1MMA - chain A; structure by X-ray diffraction, 2.10 A resolution.

[Chain A]
Name: Myosin
From: Dictyostelium discoideum
Notes: EC 3.6.1.32; fragment: motor domain; engineered mutation(s): Q760L, R761P, I762N
UniProtKB: P08799 (MYS2_DICDI); residues 1-759 here = UniProt positions 1-759
Amino-acid sequence (762 residues; numbered 1 to 762; the number before each row is that of its first residue):
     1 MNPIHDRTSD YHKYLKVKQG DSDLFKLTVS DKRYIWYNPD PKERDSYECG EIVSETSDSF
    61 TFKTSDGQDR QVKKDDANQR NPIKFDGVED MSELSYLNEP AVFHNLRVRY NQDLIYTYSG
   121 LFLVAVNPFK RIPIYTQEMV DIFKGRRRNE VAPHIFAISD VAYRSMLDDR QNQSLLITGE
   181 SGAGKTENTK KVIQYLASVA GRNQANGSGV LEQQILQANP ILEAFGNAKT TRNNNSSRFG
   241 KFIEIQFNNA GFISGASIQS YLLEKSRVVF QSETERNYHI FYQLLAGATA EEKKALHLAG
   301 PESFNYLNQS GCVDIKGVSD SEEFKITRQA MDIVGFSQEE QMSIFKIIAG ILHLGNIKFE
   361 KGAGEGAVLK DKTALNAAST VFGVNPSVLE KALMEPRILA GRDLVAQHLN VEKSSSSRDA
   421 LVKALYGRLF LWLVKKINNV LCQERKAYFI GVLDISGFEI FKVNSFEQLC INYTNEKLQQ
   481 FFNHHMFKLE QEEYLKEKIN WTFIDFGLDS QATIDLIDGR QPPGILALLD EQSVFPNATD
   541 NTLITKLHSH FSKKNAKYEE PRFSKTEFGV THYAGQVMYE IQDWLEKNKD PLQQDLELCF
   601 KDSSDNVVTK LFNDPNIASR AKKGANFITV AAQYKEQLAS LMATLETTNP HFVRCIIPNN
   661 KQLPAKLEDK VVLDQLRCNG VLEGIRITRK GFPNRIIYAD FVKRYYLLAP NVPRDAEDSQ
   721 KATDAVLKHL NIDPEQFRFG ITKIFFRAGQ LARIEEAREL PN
Not modelled in the structure: 1, 24-30, 205-208, 498-503, 622-625, 702-719, 760-762
Sequence notes: conflict Ser65 (Val in P08799), Cys312 (Tyr in P08799), Phe737 (Tyr in P08799)
Curated features (UniProtKB/Swiss-Prot):
  - region (Actin-binding): Leu638 to Asn660, Arg738 to Ala752
  - binding site (ATP): Gly179 to Thr186
  - modified residue: Lys130 (N6,N6-dimethyllysine)

[In short]
From UniProt: 8 ATP-binding residues.
Chain A is Myosin (Dictyostelium discoideum); the structure, X-ray structures of the mgadp, mgatpgammas, and
mgamppnp complexes of the dictyostelium discoideum myosin motor domain, was determined by X-ray diffraction,
deposited together with 1MMG and 1MMN.
